9UL1 - chains A and C of the 3 polymer chains in the assembly; structure by X-ray diffraction, 2.32 A resolution.

# Chain A
Molecule: MHC class I antigen
Source organism: Sus scrofa
UniProt: A0A286S063 (A0A286S063_PIG); residues 2-276 here correspond to UniProt positions 22-296 (UniProt number = residue number + 20)
Chain sequence (276 residues; each row starts with the number of its first residue):
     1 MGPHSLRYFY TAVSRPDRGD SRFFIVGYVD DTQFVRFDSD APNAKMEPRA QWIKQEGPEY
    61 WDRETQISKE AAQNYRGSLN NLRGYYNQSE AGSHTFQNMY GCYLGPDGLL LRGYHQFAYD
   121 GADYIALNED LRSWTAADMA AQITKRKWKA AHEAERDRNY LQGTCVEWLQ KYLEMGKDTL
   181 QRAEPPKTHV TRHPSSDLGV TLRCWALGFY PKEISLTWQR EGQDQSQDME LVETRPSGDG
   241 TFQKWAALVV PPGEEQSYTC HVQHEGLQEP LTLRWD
Differences from the reference sequence: initiating methionine (1); conflict A71 (Thr91 in A0A286S063)
Disulfide bonds: C102-C165, C204-C260

# Chain C
Molecule: Ala-leu-leu-ser-ser-lys-thr-ser-val
Chain sequence (9 residues; each row starts with the number of its first residue):
     1 ALLSSKTSV

# How chain A and chain C interact
Residue-residue contacts (37):
  Y8(A) - A1(C)  hydrogen bond (side chain-backbone)
  Y8(A) - L2(C)
  Y10(A) - L2(C)
  Y10(A) - L3(C)
  I25(A) - L2(C)  hydrophobic
  R63(A) - L2(C)
  E64(A) - A1(C)
  E64(A) - L2(C)  hydrogen bond (side chain-backbone)
  I67(A) - L3(C)
  I67(A) - S4(C)
  S68(A) - L2(C)
  E70(A) - K6(C)  salt bridge
  N74(A) - S5(C)
  N74(A) - K6(C)
  N74(A) - S8(C)
  S78(A) - S8(C)
  S78(A) - V9(C)  hydrogen bond (side chain-backbone)
  N81(A) - S8(C)  hydrogen bond
  N81(A) - V9(C)
  L82(A) - V9(C)  hydrophobic
  Y85(A) - V9(C)  hydrogen bond (side chain-backbone)
  F96(A) - V9(C)  hydrophobic
  Y100(A) - L2(C)
  Y100(A) - L3(C)  hydrogen bond (side chain-backbone)
  T144(A) - V9(C)  hydrogen bond (side chain-backbone)
  K147(A) - V9(C)  hydrogen bond (side chain-backbone)
  W148(A) - T7(C)
  W148(A) - S8(C)  hydrogen bond (side chain-backbone)
  W148(A) - V9(C)
  E153(A) - S5(C)
  E153(A) - T7(C)  hydrogen bond
  D157(A) - L3(C)
  Y160(A) - A1(C)  hydrogen bond (side chain-backbone)
  Y160(A) - L2(C)
  Y160(A) - L3(C)  hydrogen bond (side chain-backbone)
  W168(A) - A1(C)  hydrophobic
  Y172(A) - A1(C)  hydrogen bond (side chain-backbone)
Other interface residues (no listed pair), chain A (28 interface residues in all): L6, M46, Y60, H115, Y124

# Summary
The interface between chain A and chain C involves 28 residues on one side and 9 on the other; the contacts
include 13 hydrogen bonds and 1 salt bridge. Among the polar pairs are E70(A)-K6(C), Y8(A)-A1(C) and
E64(A)-L2(C).
Chain A is MHC class I antigen (Sus scrofa) and chain C is Ala-leu-leu-ser-ser-lys-thr-ser-val; the structure,
Crystal structure of Tibetan wild boar SLA-1*Z0301 for 2.32 angstrom, was determined by X-ray diffraction.
